PDB entry 8IMK | electron microscopy, 2.48 A resolution | chains D and K of the 54 polymer chains in the assembly

== Chain D ==
Protein: ApcA2
Organism: Anthocerotibacter panamensis
Amino-acid sequence (161 residues; each row starts with the number of its first residue):
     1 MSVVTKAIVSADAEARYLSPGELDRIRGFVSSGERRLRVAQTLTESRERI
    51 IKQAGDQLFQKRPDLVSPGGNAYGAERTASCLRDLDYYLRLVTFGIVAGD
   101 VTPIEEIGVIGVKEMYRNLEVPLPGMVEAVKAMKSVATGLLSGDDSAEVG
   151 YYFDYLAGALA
Not modelled in the structure: 1
Residues lining bound ligands: phycocyanobilin (CYC): Leu58, Leu65, Asn71, Ala72, Arg77, Ser80, Cys81, Arg83, Asp84, Leu85, Tyr87, Tyr88, Leu91, Ile107, Gly108, Met115, Tyr116, Leu119, Val121, Pro122, Gly125, Met126, Ala129

== Chain K ==
Protein: ApcB2
Organism: Anthocerotibacter panamensis
Amino-acid sequence (162 residues; each row starts with the number of its first residue):
     1 MQDAITSVINTYDVQGKYFDTSAFDKLKAYYATGELRVRAAGTISANAAT
    51 IIKEASAKLFSNQPDLVRPGGNAYTTRRYAACVRDMDYFLRYATYAMLAG
   101 DTSILDERVLNGLKETYNSLGVPISSTVQGIQAMKEVTGSLVGSGAAKEM
   151 GVYFDYLSSGLS
Residues lining bound ligands:
  - phycocyanobilin (CYC), molecule 1: Leu59, Leu66, Asn72, Ala73, Arg77, Arg78, Ala81, Cys82, Arg84, Asp85, Met86, Tyr88, Phe89, Tyr92, Arg108, Val109, Leu113, Thr116, Tyr117, Leu120, Val122, Pro123, Ser126, Thr127
  - phycocyanobilin (CYC), molecule 2: Val67, Tyr74, Thr75, Thr76, Tyr79

== How chain D and chain K interact ==
Residue-residue contacts (64):
  Ser2(D) - Asp3(K)  hydrogen bond
  Ser2(D) - Thr6(K)
  Val4(D) - Asp3(K)
  Val4(D) - Tyr30(K)
  Val4(D) - Leu98(K)
  Thr5(D) - Met1(K)
  Thr5(D) - Asp3(K)  hydrogen bond
  Ile8(D) - Met1(K)  hydrophobic
  Ile8(D) - Tyr95(K)
  Ile8(D) - Ala99(K)  hydrophobic
  Ile8(D) - Ile104(K)  hydrophobic
  Val9(D) - Met1(K)  hydrophobic
  Ala11(D) - Tyr95(K)
  Asp12(D) - Arg91(K)  salt bridge
  Asp12(D) - Tyr92(K)  hydrogen bond
  Asp12(D) - Tyr95(K)
  Asp12(D) - Arg108(K)  salt bridge
  Ala15(D) - Arg91(K)
  Arg16(D) - Arg91(K)
  Arg16(D) - Tyr95(K)  hydrogen bond (backbone-side chain)
  Tyr17(D) - Ser45(K)
  Tyr17(D) - Ala48(K)  hydrophobic
  Tyr17(D) - Leu90(K)
  Tyr17(D) - Arg91(K)  hydrogen bond (side chain-backbone)
  Tyr17(D) - Thr94(K)
  Leu18(D) - Tyr95(K)  hydrophobic
  Leu18(D) - Leu98(K)  hydrophobic
  Leu23(D) - Val38(K)  hydrophobic
  Leu23(D) - Gly42(K)
  Ile26(D) - Val38(K)  hydrophobic
  Ile26(D) - Leu98(K)  hydrophobic
  Arg27(D) - Val38(K)
  Phe29(D) - Ile5(K)  hydrophobic
  Phe29(D) - Tyr31(K)
  Val30(D) - Gly34(K)
  Gly33(D) - Tyr31(K)
  Glu34(D) - Lys28(K)
  Leu37(D) - Phe24(K)  hydrophobic
  Leu37(D) - Leu27(K)  hydrophobic
  Leu37(D) - Lys28(K)
  Leu37(D) - Tyr31(K)  hydrophobic
  Arg38(D) - Lys28(K)
  Gln41(D) - Phe24(K)
  Thr44(D) - Tyr18(K)
  Thr44(D) - Phe19(K)
  Arg47(D) - Tyr18(K)
  Asp86(D) - Tyr18(K)  hydrogen bond
  Leu89(D) - Tyr18(K)
  Arg90(D) - Tyr12(K)
  Arg90(D) - Asp13(K)  salt bridge
  Arg90(D) - Gly16(K)
  Arg90(D) - Lys17(K)
  Arg90(D) - Tyr18(K)  hydrogen bond (backbone-side chain)
  Phe94(D) - Ile9(K)
  Phe94(D) - Asp13(K)
  Phe94(D) - Lys17(K)
  Phe94(D) - Phe19(K)  hydrophobic
  Val97(D) - Ile9(K)  hydrophobic
  Val97(D) - Phe19(K)  hydrophobic
  Val97(D) - Tyr31(K)  hydrogen bond (backbone-side chain)
  Ala98(D) - Ile5(K)  hydrophobic
  Ala98(D) - Ile9(K)  hydrophobic
  Pro103(D) - Ile9(K)  hydrophobic
  Ile107(D) - Asp13(K)
Other interface residues (no listed pair), chain D (35 interface residues in all): Arg36, Ala40, Leu91, Thr93
Other interface residues (no listed pair), chain K (35 interface residues in all): Gln2, Glu35, Ala41, Ile44, Asp87

== Summary ==
Chain D and chain K each contribute 35 residues to their interface; the contacts include 8 hydrogen bonds and
3 salt bridges. Polar pairs include Asp12(D)-Arg91(K), Asp12(D)-Arg108(K) and Arg90(D)-Asp13(K). Ligands of
chain D: phycocyanobilin. Chain K binds phycocyanobilin.
Chain D is ApcA2 and chain K is ApcB2, both from Anthocerotibacter panamensis; the structure, D3-D4, D1-D2,
D'3-D'4, D'1-D'2 cylinder in cyanobacterial phycobilisome from Anthocerotibacter panamensis (Cluster C), was
determined by electron microscopy together with 8IMI, 8IMJ, 8IML, 8IMM, 8IMN and 8IMO from the same study.
